PDB entry 6H6F | electron microscopy, 3.72 A resolution | chains E and F of the 6 polymer chains in the assembly

Chain E:
Molecule: TcdA1
From: Photorhabdus luminescens
UniProt: Q9RN43 (Q9RN43_PHOLU); residues 1-2516 here = UniProt positions 1-2516
Amino-acid sequence (2516 residues; numbered 1 to 2516; the number before each row is that of its first residue):
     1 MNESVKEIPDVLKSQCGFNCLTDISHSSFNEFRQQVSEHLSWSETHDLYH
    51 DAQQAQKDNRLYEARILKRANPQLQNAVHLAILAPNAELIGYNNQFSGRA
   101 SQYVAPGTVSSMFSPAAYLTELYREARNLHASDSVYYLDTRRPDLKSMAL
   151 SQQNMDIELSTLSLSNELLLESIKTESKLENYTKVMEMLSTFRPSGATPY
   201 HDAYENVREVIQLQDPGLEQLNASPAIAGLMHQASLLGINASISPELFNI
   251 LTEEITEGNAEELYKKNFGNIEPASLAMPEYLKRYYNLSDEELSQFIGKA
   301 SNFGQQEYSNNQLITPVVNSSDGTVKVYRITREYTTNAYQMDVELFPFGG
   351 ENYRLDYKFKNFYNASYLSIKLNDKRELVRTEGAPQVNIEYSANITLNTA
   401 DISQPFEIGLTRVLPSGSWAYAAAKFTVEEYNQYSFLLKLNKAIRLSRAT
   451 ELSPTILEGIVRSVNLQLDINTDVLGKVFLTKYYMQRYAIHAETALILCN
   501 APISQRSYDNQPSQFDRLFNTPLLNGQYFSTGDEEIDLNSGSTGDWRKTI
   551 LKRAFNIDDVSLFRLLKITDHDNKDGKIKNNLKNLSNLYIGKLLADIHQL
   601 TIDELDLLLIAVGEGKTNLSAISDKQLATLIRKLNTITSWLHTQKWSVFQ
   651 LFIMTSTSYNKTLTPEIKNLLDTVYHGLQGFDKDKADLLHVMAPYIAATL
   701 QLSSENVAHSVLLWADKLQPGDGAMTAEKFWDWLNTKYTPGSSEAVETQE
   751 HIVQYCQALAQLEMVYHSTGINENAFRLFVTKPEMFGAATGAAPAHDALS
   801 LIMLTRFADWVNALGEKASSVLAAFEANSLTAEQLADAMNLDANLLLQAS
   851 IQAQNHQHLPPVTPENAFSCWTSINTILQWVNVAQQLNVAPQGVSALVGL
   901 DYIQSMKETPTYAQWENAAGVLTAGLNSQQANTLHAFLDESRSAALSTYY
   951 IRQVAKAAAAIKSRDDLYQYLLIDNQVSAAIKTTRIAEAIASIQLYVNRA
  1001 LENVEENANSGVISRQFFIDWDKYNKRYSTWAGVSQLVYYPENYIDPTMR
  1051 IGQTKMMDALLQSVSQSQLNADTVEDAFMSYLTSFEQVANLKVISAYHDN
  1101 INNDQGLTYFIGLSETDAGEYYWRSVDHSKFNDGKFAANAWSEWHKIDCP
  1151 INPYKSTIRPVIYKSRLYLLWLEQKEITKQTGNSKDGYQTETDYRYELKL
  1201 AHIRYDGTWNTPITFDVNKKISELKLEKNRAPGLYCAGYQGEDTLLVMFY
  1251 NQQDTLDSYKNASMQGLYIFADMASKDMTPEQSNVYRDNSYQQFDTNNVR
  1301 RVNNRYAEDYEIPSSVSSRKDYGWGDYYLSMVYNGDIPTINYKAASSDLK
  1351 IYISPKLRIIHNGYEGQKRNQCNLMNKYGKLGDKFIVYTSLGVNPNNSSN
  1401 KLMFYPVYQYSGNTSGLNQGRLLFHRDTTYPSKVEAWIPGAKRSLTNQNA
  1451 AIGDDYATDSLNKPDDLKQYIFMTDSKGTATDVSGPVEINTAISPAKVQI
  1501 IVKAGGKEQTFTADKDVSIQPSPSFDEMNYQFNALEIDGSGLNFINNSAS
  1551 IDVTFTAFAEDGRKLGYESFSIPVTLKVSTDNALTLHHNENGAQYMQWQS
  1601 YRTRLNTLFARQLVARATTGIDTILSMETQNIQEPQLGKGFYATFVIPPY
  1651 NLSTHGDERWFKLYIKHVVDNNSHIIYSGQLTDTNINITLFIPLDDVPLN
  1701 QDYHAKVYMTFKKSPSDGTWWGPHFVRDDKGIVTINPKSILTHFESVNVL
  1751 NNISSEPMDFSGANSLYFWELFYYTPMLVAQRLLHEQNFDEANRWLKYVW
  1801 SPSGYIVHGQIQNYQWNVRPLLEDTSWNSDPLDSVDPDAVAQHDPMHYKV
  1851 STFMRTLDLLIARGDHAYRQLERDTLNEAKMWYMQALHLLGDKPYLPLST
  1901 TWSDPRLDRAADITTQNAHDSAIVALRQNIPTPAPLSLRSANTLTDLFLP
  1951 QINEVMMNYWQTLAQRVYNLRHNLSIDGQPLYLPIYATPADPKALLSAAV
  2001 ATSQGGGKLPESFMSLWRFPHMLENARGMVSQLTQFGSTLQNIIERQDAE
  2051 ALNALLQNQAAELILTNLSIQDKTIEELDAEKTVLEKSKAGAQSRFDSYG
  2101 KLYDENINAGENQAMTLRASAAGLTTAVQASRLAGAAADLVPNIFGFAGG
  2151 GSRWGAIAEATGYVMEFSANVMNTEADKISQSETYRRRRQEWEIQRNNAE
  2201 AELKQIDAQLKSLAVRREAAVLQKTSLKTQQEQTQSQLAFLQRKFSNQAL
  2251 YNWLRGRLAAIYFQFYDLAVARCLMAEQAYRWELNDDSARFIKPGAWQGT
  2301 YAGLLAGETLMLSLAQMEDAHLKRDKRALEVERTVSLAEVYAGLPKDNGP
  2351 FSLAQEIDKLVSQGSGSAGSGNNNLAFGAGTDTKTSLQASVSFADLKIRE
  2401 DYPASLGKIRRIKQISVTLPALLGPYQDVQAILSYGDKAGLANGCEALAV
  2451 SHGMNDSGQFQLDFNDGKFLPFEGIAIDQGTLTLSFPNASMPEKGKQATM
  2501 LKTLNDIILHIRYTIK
Unresolved in the structure: 1-40, 1180-1189, 1931-1942

Chain F:
Molecule: TcdB2, TccC3
From: Photorhabdus luminescens
UniProt: chimeric construct of Q8GF99, Q8GF97: residues 1-1479 from Q8GF99 (Q8GF99_PHOLU) positions 1-1474 (offset varies); residues 1480-2339 from Q8GF97 positions 1-860 (UniProt number = residue number - 1479); residues 2340-2439 from Q8GF97 positions 861-960 (UniProt number = residue number - 1479)
Amino-acid sequence (2434 residues; each row starts with the number of its first residue; note: 5 numbers in that range are skipped by the numbering (no residue carries them; nothing is unmodelled there)):
     1 MQNSQDFSITELSLPKGGGAITGMGEALTPTGPDGMAALSLPLPISAGRG
    51 YAPAFTLNYNSGAGNSPFGLGWDCNVMTIRRRTHFGVPHYDETDTFLGPE
   101 GEVLVVADQPRDESTLQGINLGATFTVTGYRSRLESHFSRLEYWQPKTTG
   151 KTDFWLIYSPDGQVHLLGKSPQARISNPSQTTQTAQWLLEASVSSRGEQI
   201 YYQYRAEDDTGCEADEITHHLQATAQRYLHIVYYGNRTASETLPGLDGSA
   251 PSQADWLFYLVFDYGERSNNLKTPPAFSTTGSWLCRQDRFSRYEYGFEIR
   301 TRRLCRQVLMYHHLQALDSKITEHNGPTLVSRLILNYDESAIASTLVFVR
   351 RVGHEQDGNVVTLPPLELAYQDFSPRHHAHWQPMDVLANFNAIQRWQLVD
   401 LKGEGLPGLLYQDKGAWWYRSAQRLGEIGSDAVTWEKMQPLSVIPSLQSN
   451 ASLVDINGDGQLDWVITGPGLRGYHSQRPDGSWTRFTPLNALPVEYTHPR
   501 AQLADLMGAGLSDLVLIGPKSVRLYANTRDGFAKGKDVVQSGDITLPVPG
   551 ADPRKLVAFSDVLGSGQAHLVEVSATKVTCWPNLGRGRFGQPITLPGFSQ
   601 PATEFNPAQVYLADLDGSGPTDLIYVHTNRLDIFLNKSGNGFAEPVTLRF
   651 PEGLRFDHTCQLQMADVQGLGVASLILSVPHMSPHHWRCDLTNMKPWLLN
   701 EMNNNMGVHHTLRYRSSSQFWLDEKAAALTTGQTPVCYLPFPIHTLWQTE
   751 TEDEISGNKLVTTLRYARGAWDGREREFRGFGYVEQTDSHQLAQGNAPER
   801 TPPALTKNWYATGLPVIDNALSTEYWRDDQAFAGFSPRFTTWQDNKDVPL
   851 TPEDDNSRYWFNRALKGQLLRSELYGLDDSTNKHVPYTVTEFRSQVRRLQ
   901 HTDSRYPVLWSSVVESRNYHYERIASDPQCSQNITLSSDRFGQPLKQLSV
   951 QYPRRQQPAINLYPDTLPDKLLANSYDDQQRQLRLTYQQSSWHHLTNNTV
  1001 RVLGLPDSTRSDIFTYGAENVPAGGLNLELLSDKNSLIADDKPREYLGQQ
  1051 KTAYTDGQNTTPLQTPTRQALIAFTETTVFNQSTLSAFNGSIPSDKLSTT
  1101 LEQAGYQQTNYLFPRTGEDKVWVAHHGYTDYGTAAQFWRPQKQSNTQLTG
  1151 KITLIWDANYCVVVQTRDAAGLTTSAKYDWRFLTPVQLTDINDNQHLITL
  1201 DALGRPITLRFWGTENGKMTGYSSPEKASFSPPSDVNAAIELKKPLPVAQ
  1251 CQVYAPESWMPVLSQKTFNRLAEQDWQKLYNARIITEDGRICTLAYRRWV
  1301 QSQKAIPQLISLLNNGPRLPPHSLTLTTDRYDHDPEQQIRQQVVFSDGFG
  1351 RLLQAAARHEAGMARQRNEDGSLIINVQHTENRWAVTGRTEYDNKGQPIR
  1401 TYQPYFLNDWRYVSNDSARQEKEAYADTHVYDPIGREIKVITAKGWFRRT
  1451 LFTPWFTVNEDENDTAAEVK
  1476 KVKMMKNIDPKLYQKTPTVSVYDNRGLIIRNIDFHRTTANGDPDTRITRH
  1526 QYDIHGHLNQSIDPRLYEAKQTNNTIKPNFLWQYDLTGNPLCTESIDAGR
  1576 TVTLNDIEGRPLLTVTATGVIQTRQYETSSLPGRLLSVAEQTPEEKTSRI
  1626 TERLIWAGNTEAEKDHNLAGQCVRHYDTAGVTRLESLSLTGTVLSQSSQL
  1676 LIDTQEANWTGDNETVWQNMLADDIYTTLSTFDATGALLTQTDAKGNIQR
  1726 LAYDVAGQLNGSWLTLKGQTEQVIIKSLTYSAAGQKLREEHGNDVITEYS
  1776 YEPETQRLIGIKTRRPSDTKVLQDLRYEYDPVGNVISIRNDAEATRFWHN
  1826 QKVMPENTYTYDSLYQLISATGREMANIGQQSHQFPSPALPSDNNTYTNY
  1876 TRTYTYDRGGNLTKIQHSSPATQNNYTTNITVSNRSNRAVLSTLTEDPAQ
  1926 VDALFDAGGHQNTLISGQNLNWNTRGELQQVTLVKRDKGANDDREWYRYS
  1976 GDGRRMLKINEQQASNNAQTQRVTYLPNLELRLTQNSTATTEDLQVITVG
  2026 EAGRAQVRVLHWESGKPEDIDNNQLRYSYDNLIGSSQLELDSEGQIISEE
  2076 EYYPYGGTALWAARNQTEASYKTIRYSGKERDATGLYYYGYRYYQPWIGR
  2126 WLSSAPAGTIDGLNLYRMVRNNPVTLLDPDGLMPTIAERIAALKKNKVTD
  2176 SAPSPANATNVAINIRPPVAPKPSLPKASTSSQPTTHPIGAANIKPTTSG
  2226 SSIVAPLSPVGNKSTSEISLPESAQSSSSSTTSTNLQKKSFTLYRADNRS
  2276 FEEMQSKFPEGFKAWTPLDTKMARQFASIFIGQKDTSNLPKETVKNISTW
  2326 GAKPKLKDLSNYIKYTKDKSTVWVSTAINTEAGGQSSGAPLHKIDMDLYE
  2376 FAIDGQKLNPLPEGRTKNMVPSLLLDTPQIETSSIIALNHGPVNDAEISF
  2426 LTTIPLKNVKPHKR
Unresolved in the structure: 1-31, 1476-1481, 2161-2439
Sequence notes: engineered mutation Ala2130 (Asp651 in Q8GF97)

Interface between chain E and chain F:
Residue-residue contacts (22; chain E residue first):
  Pro2420(E) with Ala551(F); Asp552(F)
  Ala2421(E) with Ala551(F), hydrogen bond (backbone-backbone)
  Leu2422(E) with Pro519(F); Leu546(F); Val548(F), hydrophobic; Ala551(F), hydrophobic
  Leu2423(E) with Arg500(F), hydrogen bond (backbone-side chain); Val548(F)
  Gly2424(E) with Arg500(F); Gly518(F); Pro519(F)
  Pro2425(E) with Arg500(F); Ile517(F); Gly518(F)
  Tyr2426(E) with Glu495(F), hydrogen bond; His498(F); Arg523(F)
  Gln2427(E) with Pro519(F)
  Asn2505(E) with Asp552(F), hydrogen bond; Arg554(F), hydrogen bond (backbone-side chain)
  Asp2506(E) with Arg554(F), salt bridge
Also at the interface, not in a pair above, chain E (13 interface residues in all): Glu2339, Leu2419, Met2454
Also at the interface, not in a pair above, chain F (18 interface residues in all): Leu516, Thr545, Pro547, Pro553, Lys555, Thr603

In short:
13 residues of chain E and 18 residues of chain F are in contact; the contacts include 5 hydrogen bonds and 1
salt bridge. Among the polar pairs are Asp2506(E)-Arg554(F), Leu2423(E)-Arg500(F) and Tyr2426(E)-Glu495(F).
Chain E is TcdA1 and chain F is TcdB2, TccC3, both from Photorhabdus luminescens; the structure, PTC3
holotoxin complex from Photorhabdus luminiscens - Mutant TcC-D651A, was determined by electron microscopy
together with 6H6E and 6H6G from the same study.
